PDB entry 1K3Z | X-ray diffraction, 2.50 A resolution | chains A and D of the 3 polymer chains in the assembly

Chain A:
Protein: Transcription factor p65
From: Mus musculus
Notes: fragment: p65 dimerization domain
Reference sequence: Q04207 (TF65_MOUSE); residues 191-326 here = UniProt positions 191-326
Chain sequence (136 residues; row label = number of the first residue in the row):
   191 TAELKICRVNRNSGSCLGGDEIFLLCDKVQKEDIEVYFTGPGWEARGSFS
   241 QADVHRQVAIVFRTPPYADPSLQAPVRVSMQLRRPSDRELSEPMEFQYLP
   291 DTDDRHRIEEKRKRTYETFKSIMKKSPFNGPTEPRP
Unresolved in the structure: 321-326
Curated features (UniProtKB/Swiss-Prot):
  - motif: K301 to R304 (Nuclear localization signal)
  - modified residue: K218 (N6-acetyllysine), K221 (N6-acetyllysine), T254 (Phosphothreonine), S276 (Phosphoserine), S281 (Phosphoserine), K310 (N6-acetyllysine), S311 (Phosphoserine)
  - mutagenesis: S281 (S281A/E: Abolishes DNA-binding and transcriptional activity), K310 (K310R: Abolishes monomethylation by SETD6 and interaction with EHMT1)

Chain D:
Protein: transcription factor inhibitor I-kappa-B-beta
From: Mus musculus
Reference sequence: Q60778 (IKBB_MOUSE); numbering as in UniProt (aligned over 50-331)
Chain sequence (282 residues; row label = number of the first residue in the row):
    50 VFGYVTEDGDTALHLAVIHQHEPFLDFLLGFSAGHEYLDLQNDLGQTALH
   100 LAAILGEASTVEKLYAAGAGVLVAERGGHTALHLACRVRAHTCACVLLQP
   150 RPSHPRDASDTYLTQSQDCTPDTSHAPAAVDSQPNPENEEEPRDEDWRLQ
   200 LEAENYDGHTPLHVAVIHKDAEMVRLLRDAGADLNKPEPTCGRTPLHLAV
   250 EAQAASVLELLLKAGADPTARMYGGRTPLGSALLRPNPILARLLRAHGAP
   300 EPEDGGDKLSPCEEEGEDEDSDNRDEGDEYDD
Unresolved in the structure: 50-51, 156-192, 310-331
Sequence notes: engineered mutation E312 (Ser in Q60778), E313 (Ser in Q60778), E314 (Ser in Q60778), E316 (Ser in Q60778), E318 (Ser in Q60778)

Interface between chain A and chain D:
Pairs across the interface (48):
  K218(A) with S309(D)
  K221(A) with D306(D)
  S240(A) with L283(D); R284(D), hydrogen bond
  A242(A) with R275(D), hydrogen bond (backbone-side chain); L283(D), hydrophobic
  R246(A) with D306(D); K307(D), hydrogen bond (side chain-backbone); S309(D)
  Q247(A) with L308(D); S309(D)
  D294(A) with R125(D), salt bridge
  R295(A) with I103(D), hydrogen bond (side chain-backbone); L104(D), hydrogen bond (side chain-backbone); V137(D)
  R297(A) with L93(D); Q95(D), hydrogen bond; I103(D); R125(D)
  I298(A) with I67(D); L100(D), hydrophobic
  K301(A) with D57(D); D59(D), salt bridge; I67(D); N91(D)
  R302(A) with I67(D); H68(D), hydrogen bond (backbone-side chain); Q69(D)
  R304(A) with E56(D), salt bridge; D57(D), salt bridge
  T305(A) with L64(D); H68(D)
  Y306(A) with H68(D)
  T308(A) with Y53(D)
  F309(A) with L64(D), hydrophobic; A65(D); H68(D); H70(D); F73(D), hydrophobic
  I312(A) with Y53(D), hydrophobic; L64(D), hydrophobic
  M313(A) with H70(D); F73(D), hydrophobic
  S316(A) with F73(D)
  F318(A) with P72(D); F73(D), hydrophobic; F76(D), hydrophobic
  G320(A) with H70(D)
Also at the interface, not in a pair above, chain A (26 interface residues in all): Q241, D243, V244, P317
Also at the interface, not in a pair above, chain D (31 interface residues in all): T55, A61, G105

In short:
Chain A and chain D form an interface of 26 and 31 residues respectively; the contacts include 7 hydrogen
bonds and 4 salt bridges. Among the polar pairs are D294(A)-R125(D), K301(A)-D59(D) and R304(A)-E56(D). From
UniProt: 2 mutagenesis sites on chain A.
Here chain A is Transcription factor p65 and chain D is transcription factor inhibitor I-kappa-B-beta, both
from Mus musculus. Entry 1K3Z (X-ray crystal structure of the IkBb/NF-kB p65 homodimer complex) was determined
by X-ray diffraction (same publication as 1OY3).
